Entry 3VNI (X-ray diffraction, 1.98 A resolution); this record covers chains A and B of the 4 polymer chains in the assembly.

[Chain A (and B)]
Molecule: Xylose isomerase domain protein TIM barrel
Organism: Clostridium cellulolyticum
Notes: chain B of this document is another copy of the same molecule, construct and numbering; everything in this record applies to it too
UniProt: B8I944 (B8I944_CLOCE); numbering as in UniProt (aligned over 1-293)
Sequence (294 residues; numbered 0 to 293; the number before each row is that of its first residue; numbering starts at 0):
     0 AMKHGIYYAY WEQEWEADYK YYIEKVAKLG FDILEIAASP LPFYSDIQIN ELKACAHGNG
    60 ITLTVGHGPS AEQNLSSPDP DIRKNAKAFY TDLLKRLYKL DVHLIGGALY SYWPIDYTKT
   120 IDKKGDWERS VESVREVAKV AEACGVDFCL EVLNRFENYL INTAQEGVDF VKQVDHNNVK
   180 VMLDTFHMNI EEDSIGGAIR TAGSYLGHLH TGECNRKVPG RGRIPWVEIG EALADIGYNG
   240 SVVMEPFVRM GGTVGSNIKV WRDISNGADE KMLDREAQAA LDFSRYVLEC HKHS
Disordered / not traced: 0, 290-293 (chain B: 289-293)
Differences from the reference sequence: expression tag (0)
Metal / ion sites: Mn2+: Glu150, Asp183, His209, Glu244
UniProt features mapped onto this chain:
  - active site (Proton donor/acceptor): Glu150, Glu244
  - binding site (substrate): Tyr6, Ala107, Glu156, Asp183 to His186, Arg215
  - binding site (Mn(2+)): Glu150, Asp183, His209, Glu244
Reported in the primary citation:
  - self-association interface (contacts with another copy of this molecule): Tyr116, Lys122, Arg154, Asn188, Glu190, Asp192, Asn214, Lys216, Arg222, Trp260, Arg261
  - Mn2+ coordination: Glu150, Asp183, His209, Glu244

[How chain A and chain B interact]
Residue-residue contacts (28):
  Val217(A) - Tyr285(B)
  Pro218(A) - Tyr285(B)  hydrogen bond (backbone-side chain)
  Gly219(A) - Val226(B)
  Gly219(A) - Tyr285(B)
  Gly219(A) - Val286(B)
  Arg220(A) - Val226(B)
  Arg220(A) - Tyr285(B)  hydrogen bond (side chain-backbone)
  Arg220(A) - Val286(B)  hydrogen bond (side chain-backbone)
  Arg220(A) - Glu288(B)  salt bridge
  Gly221(A) - Val226(B)
  Val226(A) - Gly219(B)
  Val226(A) - Arg220(B)
  Val226(A) - Gly221(B)
  Ala278(A) - Tyr285(B)  hydrophobic
  Ala279(A) - Tyr285(B)
  Phe282(A) - Phe282(B)  hydrophobic
  Phe282(A) - Tyr285(B)  hydrophobic
  Tyr285(A) - Val217(B)
  Tyr285(A) - Pro218(B)  hydrogen bond (side chain-backbone)
  Tyr285(A) - Gly219(B)
  Tyr285(A) - Arg220(B)  hydrogen bond (backbone-side chain)
  Tyr285(A) - Ala278(B)  hydrophobic
  Tyr285(A) - Ala279(B)
  Tyr285(A) - Phe282(B)  hydrophobic
  Val286(A) - Gly219(B)
  Val286(A) - Arg220(B)  hydrogen bond (backbone-side chain)
  Glu288(A) - Arg220(B)  hydrogen bond (backbone-side chain)
  Cys289(A) - Arg220(B)
Also at the interface, not in a pair above, chain A (15 interface residues in all): Glu275, Asp281
Also at the interface, not in a pair above, chain B (13 interface residues in all): Asp281

[Summary]
15 residues of chain A and 13 residues of chain B are in contact, with 7 hydrogen bonds and 1 salt bridge.
Among the polar pairs are Arg220(A)-Glu288(B), Pro218(A)-Tyr285(B) and Arg220(A)-Tyr285(B). The paper reports
Mn2+ coordination by Glu150(A), Asp183(A) and His209(A) among others; a self-association interface involving
Tyr116(A), Lys122(A) and Arg154(A) among others.
Chain A and chain B are both Xylose isomerase domain protein TIM barrel (Clostridium cellulolyticum); the
structure, Crystal structures of D-Psicose 3-epimerase from Clostridium cellulolyticum H10 and its complex
with ketohexose sugars, was determined by X-ray diffraction together with 3VNJ, 3VNK, 3VNL and 3VNM from the
same study.
